Entry 7OBB (electron microscopy, 3.30 A resolution); this record covers chains A and S of the 15 polymer chains in the assembly.

Chain A:
Protein: DNA-directed RNA polymerase I subunit RPA1
From: Homo sapiens
Notes: EC 2.7.7.6
UniProtKB: O95602 (RPA1_HUMAN); residue numbers follow UniProt; this construct covers 1-1720
Chain sequence (1720 residues; numbered 1 to 1720; the number before each row is that of its first residue):
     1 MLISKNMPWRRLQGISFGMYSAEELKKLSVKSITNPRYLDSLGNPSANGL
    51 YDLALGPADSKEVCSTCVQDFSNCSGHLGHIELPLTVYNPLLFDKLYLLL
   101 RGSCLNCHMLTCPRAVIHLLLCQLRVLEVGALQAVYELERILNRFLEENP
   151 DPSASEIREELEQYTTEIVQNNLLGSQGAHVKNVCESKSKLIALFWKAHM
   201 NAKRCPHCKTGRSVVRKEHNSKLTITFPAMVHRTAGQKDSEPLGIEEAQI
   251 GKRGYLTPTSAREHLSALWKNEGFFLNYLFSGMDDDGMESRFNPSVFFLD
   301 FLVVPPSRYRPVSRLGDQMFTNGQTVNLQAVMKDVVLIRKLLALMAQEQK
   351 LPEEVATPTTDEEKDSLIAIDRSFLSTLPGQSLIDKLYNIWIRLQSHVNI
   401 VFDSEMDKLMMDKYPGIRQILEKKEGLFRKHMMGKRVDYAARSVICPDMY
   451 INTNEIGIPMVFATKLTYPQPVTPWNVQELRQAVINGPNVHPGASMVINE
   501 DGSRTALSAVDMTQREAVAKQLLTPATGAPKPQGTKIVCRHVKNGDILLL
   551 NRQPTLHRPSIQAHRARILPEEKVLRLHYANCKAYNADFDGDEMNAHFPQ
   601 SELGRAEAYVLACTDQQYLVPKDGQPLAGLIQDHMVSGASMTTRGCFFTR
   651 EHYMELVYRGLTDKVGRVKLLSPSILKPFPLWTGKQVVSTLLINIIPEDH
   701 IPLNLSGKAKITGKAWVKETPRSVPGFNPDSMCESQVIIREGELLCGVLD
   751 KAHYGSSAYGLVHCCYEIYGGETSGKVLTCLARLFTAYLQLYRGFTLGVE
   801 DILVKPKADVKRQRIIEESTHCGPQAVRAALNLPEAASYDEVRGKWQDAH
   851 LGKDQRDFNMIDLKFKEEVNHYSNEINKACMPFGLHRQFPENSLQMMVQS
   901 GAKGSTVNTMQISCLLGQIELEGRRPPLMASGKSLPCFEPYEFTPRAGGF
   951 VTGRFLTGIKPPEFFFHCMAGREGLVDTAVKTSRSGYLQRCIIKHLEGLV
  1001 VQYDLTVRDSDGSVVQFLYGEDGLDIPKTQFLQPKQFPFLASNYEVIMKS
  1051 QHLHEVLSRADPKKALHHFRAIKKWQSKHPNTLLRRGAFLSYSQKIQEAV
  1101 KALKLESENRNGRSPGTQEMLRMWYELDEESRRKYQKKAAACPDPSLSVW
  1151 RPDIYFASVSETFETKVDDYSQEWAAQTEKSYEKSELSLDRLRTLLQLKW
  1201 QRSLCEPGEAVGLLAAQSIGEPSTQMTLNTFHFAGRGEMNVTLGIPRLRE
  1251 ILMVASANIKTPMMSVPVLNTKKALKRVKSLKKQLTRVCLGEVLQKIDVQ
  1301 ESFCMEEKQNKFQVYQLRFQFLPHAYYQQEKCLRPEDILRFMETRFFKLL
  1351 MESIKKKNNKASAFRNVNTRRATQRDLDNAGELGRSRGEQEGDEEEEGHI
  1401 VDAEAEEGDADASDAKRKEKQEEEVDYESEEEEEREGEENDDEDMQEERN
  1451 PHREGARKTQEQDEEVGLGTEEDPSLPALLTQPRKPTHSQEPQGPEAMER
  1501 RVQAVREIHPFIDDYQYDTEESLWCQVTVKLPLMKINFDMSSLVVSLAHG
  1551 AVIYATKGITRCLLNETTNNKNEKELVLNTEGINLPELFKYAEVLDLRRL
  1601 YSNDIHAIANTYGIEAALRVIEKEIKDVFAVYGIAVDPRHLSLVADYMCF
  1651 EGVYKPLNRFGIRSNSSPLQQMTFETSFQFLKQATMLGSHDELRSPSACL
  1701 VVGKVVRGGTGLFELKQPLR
Unresolved in the structure: 1-4, 228-253, 284-290, 348-373, 525-535, 982-985, 1230-1238, 1361-1364, 1377-1395, 1402-1500, 1720
Metal / ion sites: Zn2+ site 1: Cys64, Cys67, His77; Zn2+ site 2: Cys104, Cys107, Cys205
Swiss-Prot annotation at these positions:
  - region: Asp403 to Gly416 (Rudder)
  - binding site (Zn(2+)): Cys64, Cys67, Cys74, His77, Cys104, Cys107, Cys205, Cys208
  - binding site (DNA): Lys424, Arg429, Arg436, Arg1249
  - binding site (RNA): Arg552, Asp592
  - binding site (Mg(2+)): Asp588, Asp590, Asp592
  - site (NTP recognition and base pairing): Pro554, Gly798
  - modified residue (Phosphoserine): Ser240, Ser1386
  - natural variant: Asp59 (D59V: In AFDCIN; uncertain significance), Arg393 (R393H: In AFDCIN; uncertain significance), Arg481 (R481K: In AFDCIN; uncertain significance), Met496 (M496I: In AFDCIN), Glu593 (E593Q: In AFDCIN), Thr642 (T642N: In HLD27), Ser934 (S934L: In HLD27; uncertain significance), Val1241 (V1241I: In AFDCIN), Gln1284 to Arg1720 (deletion: In AFDCIN; uncertain significance), Val1299 (V1299F: In AFDCIN; uncertain significance), Glu1330 (deletion: In AFDCIN), Cys1562 (C1562F: In AFDCIN), 2 further natural variant entries in UniProt

Chain S:
Molecule: DNA non-template strand
From: Homo sapiens
Sequence (43 nucleotides; each row starts with the number of its first residue):
     1 CGCTCATGGTACTAGGCTTCGGAGAAGTTGTCTAATTCAGTAC
Unresolved in the structure: 1-27, 36-43

How chain A and chain S interact:
Pairs across the interface (8; chain A residue first):
  Lys197(A) - DT33(S)  salt bridge to the phosphate
  Lys197(A) - DA34(S)  salt bridge to the phosphate
  Val1254(A) - DG30(S)  phosphate contact
  Val1254(A) - DT31(S)  phosphate contact
  Arg1659(A) - DG30(S)  base contact
  Phe1660(A) - DT31(S)  phosphate contact
  Phe1660(A) - DC32(S)  sugar contact
  Arg1663(A) - DC32(S)  salt bridge to the phosphate

Overview:
The chain A/chain S interface involves 5 residues from each chain; the contacts include 3 salt bridges. Polar
pairs include Lys197(A)-DT33(S), Lys197(A)-DA34(S) and Arg1663(A)-DC32(S). UniProt lists 8 Zn2+-binding
residues, 4 DNA-binding residues, RNA-binding residues Arg552(A) and Asp592(A) and 3 Mg2+-binding residues on
chain A.
Chain A is DNA-directed RNA polymerase I subunit RPA1 and chain S is DNA non-template strand, both from Homo
sapiens; the structure, Cryo-EM structure of human RNA Polymerase I Open Complex, was determined by electron
microscopy together with 7OB9 and 7OBA from the same study.
